PDB entry 8YO4 | electron microscopy, 3.20 A resolution | chains A and C of the 6 polymer chains in the assembly

[Chain A]
Protein: DNA topoisomerase medium subunit
Organism: Escherichia phage T4
Notes: EC 5.6.2.2
UniProtKB: P07065 (TOP5_BPT4); residues 1-442 here = UniProt positions 1-442
Sequence (452 residues; row label = number of the first residue in the row):
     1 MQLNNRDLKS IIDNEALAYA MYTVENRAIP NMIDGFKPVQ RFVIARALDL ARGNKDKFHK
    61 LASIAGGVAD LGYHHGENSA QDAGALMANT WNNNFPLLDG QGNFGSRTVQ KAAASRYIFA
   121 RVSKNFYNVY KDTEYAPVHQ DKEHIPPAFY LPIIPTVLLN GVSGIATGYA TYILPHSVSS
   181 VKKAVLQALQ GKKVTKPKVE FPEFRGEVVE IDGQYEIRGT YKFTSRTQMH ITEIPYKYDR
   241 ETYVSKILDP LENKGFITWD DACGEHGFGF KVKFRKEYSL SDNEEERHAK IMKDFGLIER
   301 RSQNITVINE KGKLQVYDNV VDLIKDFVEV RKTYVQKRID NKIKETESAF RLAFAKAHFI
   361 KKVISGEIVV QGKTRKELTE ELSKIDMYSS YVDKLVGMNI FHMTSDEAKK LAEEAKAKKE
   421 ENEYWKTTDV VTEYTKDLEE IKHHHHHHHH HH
Not modelled in the structure: 443-452
Construct notes: expression tag (443-452)
Swiss-Prot annotation at these positions:
  - active site: Y117 (O-(5'-phospho-DNA)-tyrosine intermediate)

[Chain C]
Protein: phage T4 topoisomerase II gp39-gp60 subunit
Organism: Escherichia phage T4
Sequence (682 residues; row label = number of the first residue in the row):
     1 MIKNEIKILS DIEHIKKRSG MYIGSSANET HERFMFGKWE SVQYVPGLVK LIDEIIDNSV
    61 DEGIRTKFKF ANKINVTIKN NQVTVEDNGR GIPQAMVKTP TGEEIPGPVA AWTIPKAGGN
   121 FGDDKERVTG GMNGVGSSLT NIFSVMFVGE TGDGQNNIVV RCSNGMENKS WEDIPGKWKG
   181 TRVTFIPDFM SFETNELSQV YLDITLDRLQ TLAVVYPDIQ FTFNGKKVQG NFKKYARQYD
   241 EHAIVQEQEN CSIAVGRSPD GFRQLTYVNN IHTKNGGHHI DCAMDDICED LIPQIKRKFK
   301 IDVTKARVKE CLTIVMFVRD MKNMRLIRQT KERLTSPFGE IRSHIQLDAK KISRDILNNE
   361 AILMPIIEAA LARKLAAEKA AETKAAKKAS KAKVHKHIKA NLCGKDADTT LFLTEGDSAI
   421 GYLIDVRDKE LHGGYPLRGK VLNSWGMSYA DMLKNKELFD ICAITGLVLG EKAFEEKEDG
   481 EWFTFELNGD TIIVNENDEV QINGKWITVG ELRKNLMKFV KIDSSSVDMK KYKLQNNVRR
   541 SIKSSSMNYA NVAIMTDADH DGLGSIYPSL LGFFSNWPEL FEQGRIRFVK TPVIIAQVGK
   601 KQEWFYTVAE YESAKDALPK HSIRYIKGLG SLEKSEYREM IQNPVYDVVK LPENWKELFE
   661 MLMGDNADLR KEWMSQHHHH HH
Not modelled in the structure: 1-392, 677-682
Bound ions: Mg2+: D557, D559

[Interface between chain A and chain C]
Pairs across the interface - 65 pairs, chain A then chain C:
  M1(A) - P644(C)
  M1(A) - Y646(C)  hydrophobic
  Q2(A) - P644(C)  hydrogen bond (backbone-backbone)
  Q2(A) - V645(C)
  Q2(A) - Y646(C)
  L3(A) - G504(C)
  L3(A) - R587(C)
  L3(A) - Y646(C)  hydrophobic
  N4(A) - V645(C)
  N4(A) - Y646(C)  hydrogen bond (backbone-backbone)
  N4(A) - D647(C)
  N4(A) - V648(C)  hydrogen bond (backbone-backbone)
  N5(A) - L534(C)
  N5(A) - N536(C)
  N5(A) - V648(C)
  N5(A) - K650(C)
  R6(A) - V648(C)  hydrogen bond (backbone-backbone)
  R6(A) - V649(C)
  R6(A) - K650(C)  hydrogen bond (backbone-backbone)
  D7(A) - K650(C)
  D7(A) - P652(C)
  L8(A) - L571(C)  hydrophobic
  L8(A) - K650(C)  hydrogen bond (backbone-backbone)
  L8(A) - L651(C)  hydrophobic
  L8(A) - P652(C)
  L8(A) - W655(C)  hydrophobic
  L8(A) - F659(C)  hydrophobic
  K9(A) - P652(C)
  I11(A) - F588(C)  hydrophobic
  I11(A) - V649(C)  hydrophobic
  I12(A) - L658(C)  hydrophobic
  I12(A) - M661(C)  hydrophobic
  I12(A) - L662(C)  hydrophobic
  I12(A) - W673(C)
  D13(A) - W673(C)  hydrogen bond
  E15(A) - L563(C)
  E15(A) - G564(C)
  E15(A) - Y567(C)
  A16(A) - L662(C)  hydrophobic
  A16(A) - W673(C)
  L17(A) - W673(C)  hydrophobic
  L17(A) - M674(C)  hydrophobic
  A18(A) - H560(C)  hydrogen bond (backbone-side chain)
  Y19(A) - K440(C)  hydrogen bond
  Y19(A) - H560(C)
  Y19(A) - D561(C)
  Y19(A) - G564(C)
  Y19(A) - S565(C)
  A20(A) - W673(C)  hydrophobic
  A20(A) - M674(C)  hydrophobic
  M21(A) - M674(C)
  Y22(A) - H560(C)
  V24(A) - M674(C)  hydrophobic
  R27(A) - D561(C)  salt bridge
  H74(A) - Y625(C)
  H75(A) - D561(C)
  H75(A) - K627(C)
  G76(A) - K627(C)
  D141(A) - E612(C)
  E143(A) - I623(C)
  T167(A) - R670(C)
  T167(A) - M674(C)
  G168(A) - K671(C)
  Y169(A) - K671(C)  hydrogen bond (side chain-backbone)
  Y169(A) - M674(C)  hydrophobic
Interface residues without a listed pair, chain A (31 interface residues in all): Q140
Interface residues without a listed pair, chain C (41 interface residues in all): Q501, W506, K590, K615, A667, Q676

[Summary]
31 residues of chain A and 41 residues of chain C are in contact, with 10 hydrogen bonds and 1 salt bridge.
Polar pairs include R27(A)-D561(C), D13(A)-W673(C) and A18(A)-H560(C). D557(C) and D559(C) form the Mg2+ site.
From UniProt: active-site residue Y117(A) on chain A.
Chain A is DNA topoisomerase medium subunit and chain C is phage T4 topoisomerase II gp39-gp60 subunit, both
from Escherichia phage T4; the structure, structure of phage T4 topoisomerase II central domain bound with
DNA, was determined by electron microscopy, deposited together with 8YLU, 8YO3, 8YO5, 8YO7, 8YOD and 8YON.
